PDB entry 8XQN | electron microscopy, 3.05 A resolution | chains B and C of the 5 polymer chains in the assembly

[Chain B]
Name: Guanine nucleotide-binding protein G(I)/G(S)/G(T) subunit beta-1
Source organism: Homo sapiens
UniProt: P62873 (GBB1_HUMAN); numbering as in UniProt (aligned over 1-340)
Amino-acid sequence (366 residues; row label = number of the first residue in the row):
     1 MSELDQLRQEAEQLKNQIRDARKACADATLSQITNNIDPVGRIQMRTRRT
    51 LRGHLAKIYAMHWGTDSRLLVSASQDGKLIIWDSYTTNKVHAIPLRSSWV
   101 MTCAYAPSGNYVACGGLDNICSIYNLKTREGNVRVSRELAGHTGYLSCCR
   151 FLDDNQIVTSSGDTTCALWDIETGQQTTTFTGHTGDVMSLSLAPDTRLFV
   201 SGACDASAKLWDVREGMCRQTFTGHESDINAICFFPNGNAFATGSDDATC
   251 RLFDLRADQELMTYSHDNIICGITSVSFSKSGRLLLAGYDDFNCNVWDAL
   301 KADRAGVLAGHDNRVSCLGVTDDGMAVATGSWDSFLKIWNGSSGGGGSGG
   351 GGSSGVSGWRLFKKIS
Disordered / not traced: 1-2, 341-366
Construct notes: expression tag (341-366)
Curated features (UniProtKB/Swiss-Prot):
  - modified residue: Ser2 (N-acetylserine), His266 (Phosphohistidine)
  - natural variant: Leu30 (L30F: In MRD42; uncertain significance), Arg52 (R52G: In MRD42), Gly64 (G64V: In MRD42), Asp76 (D76E: In MRD42; D76G: In MRD42), Gly77 (G77S: In MRD42), Lys78 (K78R: In MRD42), Ile80 (I80N: In MRD42; I80T: In MRD42), His91 (H91R: In MRD42; uncertain significance), Ala92 (A92T: In MRD42), Pro94 (P94S: In MRD42), Leu95 (L95P: In MRD42), Arg96 (R96L: In MRD42), 5 further natural variant entries in UniProt

[Chain C]
Name: Guanine nucleotide-binding protein G(I)/G(S)/G(O) subunit gamma-2
Source organism: Homo sapiens
UniProt: P59768 (GBG2_HUMAN); numbering as in UniProt (aligned over 1-71)
Amino-acid sequence (71 residues; each row starts with the number of its first residue):
     1 MASNNTASIAQARKLVEQLKMEANIDRIKVSKAAADLMAYCEAHAKEDPL
    51 LTPVPASENPFREKKFFCAIL
Disordered / not traced: 1-6, 63-71
Curated features (UniProtKB/Swiss-Prot):
  - modified residue: Ala2 (N-acetylalanine), Cys68 (Cysteine methyl ester)
  - lipidation: Cys68 (S-geranylgeranyl cysteine)

[Chain B / chain C interface]
Pairs across the interface - 83 pairs, chain B then chain C:
  Leu4(B) - Ala12(C)  hydrophobic
  Leu7(B) - Ala12(C)  hydrophobic
  Leu7(B) - Val16(C)
  Ala11(B) - Leu19(C)
  Leu14(B) - Leu19(C)
  Leu14(B) - Lys20(C)
  Leu14(B) - Ala23(C)  hydrophobic
  Lys15(B) - Leu19(C)
  Gln17(B) - Ala23(C)
  Ile18(B) - Leu19(C)
  Ile18(B) - Ala23(C)  hydrophobic
  Ile18(B) - Arg27(C)
  Ala21(B) - Arg27(C)
  Cys25(B) - Arg27(C)
  Cys25(B) - Ile28(C)
  Cys25(B) - Lys29(C)
  Cys25(B) - Val30(C)  hydrogen bond (backbone-backbone)
  Ala26(B) - Val30(C)  hydrophobic
  Asp27(B) - Lys29(C)
  Asp27(B) - Val30(C)  hydrogen bond (side chain-backbone)
  Asp27(B) - Ser31(C)  hydrogen bond
  Ala28(B) - Val30(C)
  Ala28(B) - Ser31(C)
  Leu30(B) - Ala34(C)  hydrophobic
  Ile33(B) - Met38(C)  hydrophobic
  Ile37(B) - Met38(C)  hydrophobic
  Val40(B) - Leu51(C)  hydrophobic
  Ile43(B) - Leu50(C)
  Ile43(B) - Leu51(C)
  Met45(B) - Leu50(C)  hydrophobic
  Arg48(B) - Asn59(C)
  Arg48(B) - Phe61(C)  hydrogen bond (side chain-backbone)
  Arg49(B) - Phe61(C)
  Arg49(B) - Arg62(C)
  Ser84(B) - Phe61(C)
  Tyr85(B) - Pro60(C)
  Tyr85(B) - Phe61(C)  hydrophobic
  Met217(B) - Met21(C)  hydrophobic
  Cys218(B) - Gln18(C)  hydrogen bond (backbone-side chain)
  Arg219(B) - Glu22(C)
  Gln220(B) - Ile25(C)
  Thr221(B) - Glu22(C)
  Phe235(B) - Leu37(C)  hydrophobic
  Phe235(B) - Tyr40(C)  hydrophobic
  Phe235(B) - Cys41(C)  hydrophobic
  Pro236(B) - Tyr40(C)
  Asn237(B) - Tyr40(C)
  Ala240(B) - Leu37(C)  hydrophobic
  Leu252(B) - Leu37(C)  hydrophobic
  Asp254(B) - Ala33(C)
  Asp254(B) - Leu37(C)
  Arg256(B) - Asp26(C)
  Arg256(B) - Arg27(C)
  Arg256(B) - Ile28(C)  hydrogen bond (backbone-backbone)
  Arg256(B) - Asp36(C)  salt bridge
  Ala257(B) - Ile28(C)
  Asp258(B) - Ile25(C)
  Asp258(B) - Arg27(C)  salt bridge
  Gln259(B) - Val30(C)
  Leu261(B) - Val30(C)  hydrophobic
  Ser279(B) - Asp48(C)  hydrogen bond
  Ser279(B) - Leu50(C)
  Lys280(B) - Glu47(C)
  Lys280(B) - Asp48(C)
  Ser281(B) - Tyr40(C)
  Ser281(B) - Cys41(C)
  Ser281(B) - His44(C)
  Ser281(B) - Asp48(C)  hydrogen bond
  Gly282(B) - Cys41(C)
  Arg283(B) - Cys41(C)
  Leu300(B) - Met38(C)  hydrophobic
  Asp323(B) - Pro49(C)
  Gly324(B) - Pro49(C)
  Gly324(B) - Leu50(C)
  Met325(B) - Pro49(C)  hydrophobic
  Met325(B) - Val54(C)  hydrophobic
  Met325(B) - Pro60(C)
  Met325(B) - Phe61(C)
  Ala326(B) - Phe61(C)  hydrophobic
  Val327(B) - Leu50(C)  hydrophobic
  Ile338(B) - Phe61(C)  hydrophobic
  Asn340(B) - Asn59(C)  hydrogen bond
  Asn340(B) - Phe61(C)
Also at the interface, not in a pair above, chain B (58 interface residues in all): Arg8, Glu10, Trp63, Ser67, Lys209, Leu284, Val320
Also at the interface, not in a pair above, chain C (36 interface residues in all): Leu15, Ala45, Glu58

[In short]
The interface between chain B and chain C involves 58 residues on one side and 36 on the other, with 9
hydrogen bonds and 2 salt bridges. Among the polar pairs are Arg256(B)-Asp36(C), Asp258(B)-Arg27(C) and
Asp27(B)-Val30(C).
Here chain B is Guanine nucleotide-binding protein G(I)/G(S)/G(T) subunit beta-1 and chain C is Guanine
nucleotide-binding protein G(I)/G(S)/G(O) subunit gamma-2, both from Homo sapiens. Entry 8XQN (Structure of
human class T GPCR TAS2R14-DNGi complex with Aristolochic acid A) was determined by electron microscopy,
deposited together with 8XQL, 8XQO, 8XQP, 8XQR, 8XQS, 8XQT and 8YKY.
